PDB entry 1MVA | X-ray diffraction, 3.00 A resolution | chains A and B of the 3 polymer chains in the assembly

# Chain A (and B)
Molecule: Bacteriophage MS2 capsid
Source organism: Enterobacterio phage MS2
Notes: chain B of this document is another copy of the same molecule, construct and numbering; everything in this record applies to it too
UniProtKB: P03612 (COAT_BPMS2); numbering as in UniProt (aligned over 1-129)
Chain sequence (129 residues; each row starts with the number of its first residue):
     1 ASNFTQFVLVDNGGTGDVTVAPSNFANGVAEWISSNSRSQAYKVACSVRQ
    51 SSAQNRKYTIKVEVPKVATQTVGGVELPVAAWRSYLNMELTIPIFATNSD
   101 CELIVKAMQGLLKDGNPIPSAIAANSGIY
Differences from the reference sequence: engineered mutation Ala45 (Thr in P03612)

# Chain A / chain B interface
Pairs across the interface (21):
  Phe25(A) - Ala26(B)
  Asn27(A) - Asn27(B)
  Gly28(A) - Ala26(B)
  Gly28(A) - Asn27(B)
  Gln54(A) - Leu77(B)
  Gln54(A) - Val79(B)
  Arg56(A) - Arg38(B)
  Ile94(A) - Ser37(B)
  Ile94(A) - Arg38(B)  hydrogen bond (backbone-backbone)
  Ile94(A) - Ser39(B)  hydrogen bond (backbone-backbone)
  Phe95(A) - Ser37(B)
  Phe95(A) - Ser39(B)
  Phe95(A) - Gly73(B)
  Phe95(A) - Val75(B)  hydrophobic
  Phe95(A) - Glu76(B)
  Phe95(A) - Leu77(B)  hydrophobic
  Ala96(A) - Ser37(B)
  Thr97(A) - Ser37(B)
  Thr97(A) - Gly73(B)
  Asn98(A) - Ser35(B)  hydrogen bond
  Asn98(A) - Asn36(B)
Other interface residues (no listed pair), chain B (14 interface residues in all): Phe25, Gly74

# In short
10 residues of chain A and 14 residues of chain B are in contact, with 3 hydrogen bonds. Among the polar pairs
are Asn98(A)-Ser35(B), Ile94(A)-Arg38(B) and Ile94(A)-Ser39(B).
Both chains are Bacteriophage MS2 capsid (Enterobacterio phage MS2). Entry 1MVA (Structure of a protein capsid
of the T45A mutant of phage MS2) was determined by X-ray diffraction, deposited together with 1AQ3, 1AQ4 and
1MVB.
